1VRH - chains 1 and 2 of the 4 polymer chains in the assembly; structure by X-ray diffraction, 3.00 A resolution.

== Chain 1 ==
Protein: Rhinovirus 14
Organism: Human rhinovirus 14
Notes: engineered mutation(s): I(2 170)L
UniProt: P03303 (POLG_HRV14); residues 1-289 here correspond to UniProt positions 567-855 (UniProt number = residue number + 566)
Amino-acid sequence (289 residues; numbered 1 to 289; the number before each row is that of its first residue):
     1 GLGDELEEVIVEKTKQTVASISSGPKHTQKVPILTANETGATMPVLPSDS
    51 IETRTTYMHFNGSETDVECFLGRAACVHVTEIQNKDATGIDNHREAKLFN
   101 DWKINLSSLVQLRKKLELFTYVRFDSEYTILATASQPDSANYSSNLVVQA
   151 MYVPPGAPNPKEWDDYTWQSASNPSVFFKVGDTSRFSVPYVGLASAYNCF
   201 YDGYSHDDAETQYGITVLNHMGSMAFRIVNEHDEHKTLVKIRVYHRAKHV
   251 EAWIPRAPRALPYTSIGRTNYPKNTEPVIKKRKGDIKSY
Disordered / not traced: 1-16
Residues lining bound ligands: sdz 880-061 (SD8; 2-[4-(2H-1,4-benzothiazine-3-yl)-piperazine-1-ly]-1,3-thiazole-4-carboxylic acid ethylester): Ile104, Asn105, Leu106, Ser107, Arg113, Leu116, Glu117, Phe124, Ser126, Tyr128, Tyr152, Phe186, Val188, Val191, Tyr197, Cys199, Met221, Met224

== Chain 2 ==
Protein: Rhinovirus 14
Organism: Human rhinovirus 14
UniProt: P03303 (POLG_HRV14); residues 1-262 here correspond to UniProt positions 69-330 (UniProt number = residue number + 68)
Amino-acid sequence (262 residues; row label = number of the first residue in the row):
     1 SPNVEACGYSDRVQQITLGNSTITTQEAANAVVCYAEWPEYLPDVDASDV
    51 NKTSKPDTSVCRFYTLDSKTWTTGSKGWCWKLPDALKDMGVFGQNMFFHS
   101 LGRSGYTVHVQCNATKFHSGCLLVVVIPEHQLASHEGGNVSVKYTFTHPG
   151 ERGIDLSSANEVGGPVKDVLYNMNGTLLGNLLIFPHQFINLRTNNTATIV
   201 IPYINSVPIDSMTRHNNVSLMVIPIAPLTVPTGATPSLPITVTIAPMCTE
   251 FSGIRSKSIVPQ
Disordered / not traced: 1-7
Differences from the reference sequence: engineered mutation Leu170 (Ile239 in P03303)

== Interface between chain 1 and chain 2 ==
Residue-residue contacts (106; chain 1 residue first):
  Asn37(1) with Phe188(2)
  Glu38(1) with Gln187(2); Phe188(2), hydrogen bond (backbone-backbone); Asn190(2), hydrogen bond; Thr193(2), hydrogen bond; Asn194(2)
  Thr39(1) with Ala29(2); Val32(2); Gln187(2), hydrogen bond (backbone-side chain)
  Gly40(1) with His186(2)
  Thr120(1) with Glu129(2)
  Tyr121(1) with Glu129(2), hydrogen bond; Ile204(2); Asn205(2); Ser206(2)
  Ala194(1) with Ser206(2); Val207(2), hydrophobic
  Ser195(1) with Ser206(2), hydrogen bond (backbone-backbone)
  Ala196(1) with Ser206(2)
  Asn198(1) with Ser206(2), hydrogen bond
  Phe200(1) with Glu129(2); Gln131(2)
  Tyr201(1) with Glu129(2); Gln131(2), hydrogen bond (backbone-side chain); Arg214(2); His215(2)
  Asp202(1) with Lys81(2), salt bridge; Glu129(2), hydrogen bond (backbone-side chain); His130(2); Gln131(2); His215(2); Asn216(2), hydrogen bond (backbone-backbone)
  Gly203(1) with Arg214(2); His215(2)
  Tyr204(1) with Val142(2), hydrogen bond (side chain-backbone); Lys143(2); Tyr144(2), hydrogen bond (side chain-backbone); Thr147(2), hydrogen bond; His148(2); Arg214(2), hydrogen bond (backbone-backbone)
  Ser205(1) with Arg214(2), hydrogen bond (backbone-side chain)
  His206(1) with Arg214(2)
  Asp207(1) with Tyr144(2), hydrogen bond; Thr213(2), hydrogen bond; Arg214(2), hydrogen bond (side chain-backbone); Val260(2); Pro261(2)
  Asp208(1) with Tyr144(2); Pro261(2)
  Ala209(1) with Pro261(2)
  Glu210(1) with Lys143(2), salt bridge
  Gln212(1) with Ser141(2)
  Tyr213(1) with His130(2); Gln131(2); Leu132(2), hydrogen bond (side chain-backbone); Ser141(2); Val142(2); Thr147(2)
  Gly214(1) with Gln131(2)
  Ile215(1) with Gln131(2)
  Ile254(1) with Tyr35(2); Pro128(2), hydrophobic; Ile204(2), hydrophobic
  Pro255(1) with Ile183(2), hydrophobic; Phe184(2)
  Arg256(1) with Pro128(2), hydrogen bond (side chain-backbone); Glu129(2), hydrogen bond (side chain-backbone); Ile183(2); Phe184(2)
  Ala257(1) with Thr176(2); Asn180(2); Ile183(2)
  Pro258(1) with Thr176(2); Asn180(2)
  Arg259(1) with Asn174(2), hydrogen bond (side chain-backbone); Gly175(2); Thr176(2)
  Ala260(1) with Gly175(2), hydrogen bond (backbone-backbone); Leu177(2), hydrophobic
  Leu261(1) with Tyr171(2), hydrophobic; Gly175(2), hydrogen bond (backbone-backbone)
  Thr264(1) with Gly138(2), hydrogen bond (side chain-backbone)
  Ser265(1) with Gly138(2); Asn139(2)
  Gly267(1) with Gln131(2), hydrogen bond (backbone-side chain)
  Arg268(1) with Gln131(2); Asn139(2)
  Thr269(1) with Gln131(2), hydrogen bond (side chain-backbone); Leu132(2), hydrogen bond (side chain-backbone); Ala133(2), hydrogen bond (side chain-backbone); Asn174(2)
  Asn270(1) with Ala133(2); Ser134(2), hydrogen bond (side chain-backbone); Gly137(2), hydrogen bond (side chain-backbone); Gly138(2), hydrogen bond (side chain-backbone); Asn139(2); Val140(2), hydrogen bond (side chain-backbone)
  Tyr271(1) with Gly137(2); Val166(2); Asp168(2), hydrogen bond; Tyr171(2); Gly175(2)
  Lys273(1) with His135(2); Glu136(2)
  Val278(1) with Tyr171(2)
  Ile279(1) with Leu170(2), hydrophobic
Interface residues without a listed pair, chain 1 (45 interface residues in all): Thr211, Thr275
Interface residues without a listed pair, chain 2 (53 interface residues in all): Asn30, Ile127, Met173

== Summary ==
45 residues of chain 1 and 53 residues of chain 2 are in contact; the contacts include 34 hydrogen bonds and 2
salt bridges. Among the polar pairs are Asp202(1)-Lys81(2), Glu210(1)-Lys143(2) and Glu38(1)-Asn190(2). Chain
1 binds sdz 880-061.
Here chain 1 is Rhinovirus 14 and chain 2 is Rhinovirus 14, both from Human rhinovirus 14. Entry 1VRH
(HRV14/sdz 880-061 complex) was determined by X-ray diffraction.
